8FNW - chains A and B of the 19 polymer chains in the assembly; structure by electron microscopy, 6.73 A resolution (low resolution: residue-level contacts below are approximate; hydrogen-bond / salt-bridge calls are withheld).

== Chain A (and B) ==
Molecule: Adenosine deaminase
Organism: Escherichia coli
Notes: chain B of this document is another copy of the same molecule, construct and numbering; everything in this record applies to it too
UniProt: A0A8E2SFD7 (A0A8E2SFD7_ECOLX); residue numbers follow UniProt; this construct covers 1-799
Chain sequence (799 residues; numbered 1 to 799; the number before each row is that of its first residue):
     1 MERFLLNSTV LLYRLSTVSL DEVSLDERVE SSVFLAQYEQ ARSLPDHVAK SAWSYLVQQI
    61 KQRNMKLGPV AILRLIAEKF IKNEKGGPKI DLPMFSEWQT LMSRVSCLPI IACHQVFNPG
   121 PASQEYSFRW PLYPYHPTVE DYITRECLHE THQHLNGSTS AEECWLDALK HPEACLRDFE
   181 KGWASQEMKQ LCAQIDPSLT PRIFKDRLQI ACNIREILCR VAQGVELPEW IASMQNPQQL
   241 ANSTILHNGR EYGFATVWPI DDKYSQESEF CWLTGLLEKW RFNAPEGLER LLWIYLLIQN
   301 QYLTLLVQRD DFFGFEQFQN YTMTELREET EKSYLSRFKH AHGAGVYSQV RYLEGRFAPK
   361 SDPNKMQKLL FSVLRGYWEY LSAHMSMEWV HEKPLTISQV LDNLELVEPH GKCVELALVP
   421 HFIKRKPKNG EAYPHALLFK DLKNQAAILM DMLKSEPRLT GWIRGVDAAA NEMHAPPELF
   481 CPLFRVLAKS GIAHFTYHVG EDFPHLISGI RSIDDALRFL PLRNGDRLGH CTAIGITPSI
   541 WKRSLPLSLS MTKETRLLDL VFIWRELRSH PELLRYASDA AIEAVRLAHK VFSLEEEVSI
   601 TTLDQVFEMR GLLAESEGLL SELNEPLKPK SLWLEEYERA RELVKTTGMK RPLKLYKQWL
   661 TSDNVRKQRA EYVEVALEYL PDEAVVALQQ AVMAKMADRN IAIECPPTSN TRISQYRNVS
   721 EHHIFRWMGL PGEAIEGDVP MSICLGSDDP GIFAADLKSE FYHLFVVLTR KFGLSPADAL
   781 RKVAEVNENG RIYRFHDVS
Disordered / not traced: 310-321, 620-630, 709-713, 799
Sequence notes: conflict Thr274 (Ile in A0A8E2SFD7)
Bound ions: Zn2+: His152, His154, His498, His530
What the authors report for this chain:
  - mutagenesis - H152A/H154A: abolished catalytic activity on ATP

== Chain A / chain B interface ==
Contacting residue pairs (22):
  Lys85(A) with His494(B)
  Pro121(A) with Ala488(B); Lys489(B); Gly491(B)
  Ser123(A) with Ser490(B); Gly491(B)
  Tyr135(A) with Asn524(B)
  His136(A) with Asn524(B); Asn700(B)
  Pro137(A) with Asn524(B); Gly525(B); Asn700(B); Ile792(B)
  Thr138(A) with Ile792(B)
  Asp141(A) with Glu788(B); Arg791(B); Ile792(B)
  Thr144(A) with Arg791(B)
  Arg145(A) with Glu788(B); Arg791(B)
  Val346(A) with Glu408(B)
  Lys412(A) with Glu408(B)
Other interface residues (no listed pair), chain A (15 interface residues in all): Leu92, Ala122, Tyr347
Other interface residues (no listed pair), chain B (18 interface residues in all): Pro409, His410, Arg464, Ala493, Tyr793, Val798

== In short ==
15 residues of chain A and 18 residues of chain B are in contact. His152(A), His154(A), His498(A) and
His530(A) form the Zn2+ site. From the paper: H152A/H154A of chain A abolish catalytic activity on ATP.
Chain A and chain B are both Adenosine deaminase (Escherichia coli); the structure, Structure of RdrA-RdrB
complex from Escherichia coli RADAR defense system, was determined by electron microscopy (same publication as
8FNT, 8FNU and 8FNV).
